1YFU - chain A; structure by X-ray diffraction, 1.90 A resolution.

Chain A:
Name: 3-hydroxyanthranilate-3,4-dioxygenase
Organism: Cupriavidus metallidurans
Notes: EC 1.13.11.6
Amino-acid sequence (174 residues; row label = number of the first residue in the row):
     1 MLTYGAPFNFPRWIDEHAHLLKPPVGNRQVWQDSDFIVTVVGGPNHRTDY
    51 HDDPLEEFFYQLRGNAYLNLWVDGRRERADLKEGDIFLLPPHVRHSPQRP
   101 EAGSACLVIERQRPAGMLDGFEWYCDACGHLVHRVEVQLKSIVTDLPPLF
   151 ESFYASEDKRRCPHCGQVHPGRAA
Metal / ion sites: Fe ion site 1: H51, E57, H95; Fe ion site 2: C125, C128, C162, C165

Overview:
H51, E57 and H95 coordinate Fe ion site 1. The Fe ion site 2 is built by C125, C128, C162 and C165.
Chain A is 3-hydroxyanthranilate-3,4-dioxygenase (Cupriavidus metallidurans); the structure, Crystal structure
of 3-hydroxyanthranilate-3,4-dioxygenase from Ralstonia metallidurans, was determined by X-ray diffraction
(same publication as 1YFY).
